PDB entry 3CSQ | X-ray diffraction, 1.80 A resolution | chain A

== Chain A ==
Molecule: Morphogenesis protein 1
Organism: Bacteriophage phi-29
UniProtKB: P15132 (VG13_BPPH2); numbering as in UniProt (aligned over 1-334)
Chain sequence (334 residues; row label = number of the first residue in the row):
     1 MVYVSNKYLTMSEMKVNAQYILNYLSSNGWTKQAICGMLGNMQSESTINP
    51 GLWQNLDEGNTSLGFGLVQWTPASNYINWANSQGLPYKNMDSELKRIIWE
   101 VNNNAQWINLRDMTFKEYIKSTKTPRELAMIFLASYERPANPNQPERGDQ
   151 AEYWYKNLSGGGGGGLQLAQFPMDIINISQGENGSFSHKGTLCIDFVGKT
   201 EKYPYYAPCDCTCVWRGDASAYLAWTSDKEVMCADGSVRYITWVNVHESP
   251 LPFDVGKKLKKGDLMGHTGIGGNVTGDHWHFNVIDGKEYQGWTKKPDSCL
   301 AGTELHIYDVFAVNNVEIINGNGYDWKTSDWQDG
Unresolved in the structure: 160-165, 272-275
Bound ions: Zn2+: His188, Asp195, His280
UniProt features mapped onto this chain:
  - region: Gly160 to Gly165 (Linker)
  - active site: Glu45 (For lysozyme-like glycosidase activity)
  - binding site (substrate): Glu45, Thr71, Gln106, Glu137 to Ala140
  - binding site (Zn(2+)): His188, Asp195, His280

== Summary ==
His188, Asp195 and His280 form the Zn2+ site. Curated annotation (UniProt) lists active-site residue Glu45, 7
substrate-binding residues and 3 Zn2+-binding residues.
Chain A is Morphogenesis protein 1 (Bacteriophage phi-29); the structure, Crystal and cryoEM structural
studies of a cell wall degrading enzyme in the bacteriophage phi29 tail, was determined by X-ray diffraction
(same publication as 3CSR, 3CSZ, 3CT0, 3CT1 and 3CT5).
